PDB entry 8Q5H | electron microscopy, 4.50 A resolution (low resolution: residue-level contacts below are approximate; hydrogen-bond / salt-bridge calls are withheld) | chains 4 and D of the 7 polymer chains in the assembly

Chain 4:
Molecule: Kinetochore protein Spc24
Organism: Homo sapiens
Reference sequence: Q8NBT2 (SPC24_HUMAN); numbering as in UniProt (aligned over 110-197)
Amino-acid sequence (89 residues; each row starts with the number of its first residue):
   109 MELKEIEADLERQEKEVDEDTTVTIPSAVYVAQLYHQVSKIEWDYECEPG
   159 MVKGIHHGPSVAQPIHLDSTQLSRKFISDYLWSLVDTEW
Not modelled in the structure: 109-130, 197
Construct notes: initiating methionine (109)

Chain D:
Molecule: Kinetochore-associated protein DSN1 homolog
Organism: Homo sapiens
Reference sequence: Q9H410 (DSN1_HUMAN); residues 1-356 here = UniProt positions 1-356
Amino-acid sequence (362 residues; each row starts with the number of its first residue):
     1 MTSVTRSEIIDEKGPVMSKTHDHQLESSLSPVEVFAKTSASLEMNQGVSE
    51 ERIHLGSSPKKGGNCDLSHQERLQSKSLHLSPQEQSASYQDRRQSWRRAS
   101 MKETNRRKSLHPIHQGITELSRSISVDLAESKRLGCLLLSSFQFSIQKLE
   151 PFLRDTKGFSLESFRAKASSLSEELKHFADGLETDGTLQKCFEDSNGKAS
   201 DFSLEASVAEMKEYITKFSLERQTWDQLLLHYQQEAKEILSRGSTEAKIT
   251 EVKVEPMTYLGSSQNEVLNTKPDYQKILQNQSKVFDCMELVMDELQGSVK
   301 QLQAFMDESTQCFQKVSVQLGKRSMQQLDPSPARKLLKLQLQNPPAIHGS
   351 GSGSCQHHHHHH
Not modelled in the structure: 1-111, 246-255, 339-362
Construct notes: expression tag (357-362)
UniProt features mapped onto this chain:
  - modified residue (Phosphoserine): S28, S30, S58, S77, S81, S109, S125, S331
  - cross-link: K253 (Glycyl lysine isopeptide (Lys-Gly) (interchain with G-Cter in SUMO2))

How chain 4 and chain D interact:
Residue-residue contacts - 13 pairs, chain 4 then chain D:
  Y138(4) with D329(D); K335(D)
  Q141(4) with L328(D)
  H144(4) with L328(D)
  Q145(4) with M325(D); L328(D)
  H165(4) with L320(D); G321(D); S324(D)
  S168(4) with S317(D)
  V169(4) with F313(D)
  A170(4) with S317(D); L320(D)
Also at the interface, not in a pair above, chain 4 (10 interface residues in all): L142, E150
Also at the interface, not in a pair above, chain D (11 interface residues in all): Q327, L336

Overview:
10 residues of chain 4 face 11 of chain D across their interface.
Chain 4 is Kinetochore protein Spc24 and chain D is Kinetochore-associated protein DSN1 homolog, both from
Homo sapiens; the structure, Human KMN network (outer kinetochore), was determined by electron microscopy.
